5W3M - chains B and D of the 6 polymer chains in the assembly; structure by electron microscopy, 2.26 A resolution.

# Chain B
Name: viral protein 3
Source organism: Human rhinovirus 14
UniProtKB: P03303 (POLG_HRV14); residues 1-236 here correspond to UniProt positions 332-567 (UniProt number = residue number + 331)
Sequence (236 residues; row label = number of the first residue in the row):
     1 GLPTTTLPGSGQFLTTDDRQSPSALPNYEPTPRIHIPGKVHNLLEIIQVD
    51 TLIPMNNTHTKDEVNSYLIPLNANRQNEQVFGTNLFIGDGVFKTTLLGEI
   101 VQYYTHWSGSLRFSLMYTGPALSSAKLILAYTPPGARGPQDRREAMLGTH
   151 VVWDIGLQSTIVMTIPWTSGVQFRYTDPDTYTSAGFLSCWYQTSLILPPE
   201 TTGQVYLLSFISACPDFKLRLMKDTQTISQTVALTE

# Chain D
Name: viral protein 4
Source organism: Human rhinovirus 14
UniProtKB: P03303 (POLG_HRV14); residues 1-68 here correspond to UniProt positions 2-69 (UniProt number = residue number + 1)
Sequence (68 residues; each row starts with the number of its first residue):
     1 GAQVSTQKSGSHENQNILTNGSNQTFTVINYYKDAASTSSAGQSLSMDPS
    51 KFTEPVKDLMLKGAPALN
Unresolved in the structure: 1-31

# How chain B and chain D interact
Contacting residue pairs (29; chain B residue first):
  D18(B) with S39(D); S40(D), hydrogen bond
  Q20(B) with S37(D)
  S21(B) with Y32(D); S37(D), hydrogen bond (backbone-side chain)
  P22(B) with Y32(D); S37(D)
  S23(B) with D34(D); S37(D), hydrogen bond (backbone-side chain)
  P26(B) with D34(D)
  N27(B) with D34(D), hydrogen bond (backbone-side chain)
  G38(B) with K51(D); F52(D)
  K39(B) with K51(D), hydrogen bond (backbone-side chain); F52(D)
  V40(B) with F52(D), hydrophobic
  H41(B) with S44(D); S46(D)
  N42(B) with Q43(D)
  E45(B) with M47(D); D48(D), hydrogen bond (side chain-backbone); P49(D); F52(D)
  Q48(B) with P49(D); T53(D)
  V49(B) with F52(D); T53(D)
  Q158(B) with P65(D); A66(D)
Other interface residues (no listed pair), chain B (19 interface residues in all): R19, L25, I46
Other interface residues (no listed pair), chain D (18 interface residues in all): A36, T38

# Overview
Chain B and chain D form an interface of 19 and 18 residues respectively; the contacts include 6 hydrogen
bonds. Among the polar pairs are D18(B)-S40(D), S21(B)-S37(D) and S23(B)-S37(D).
Chain B is viral protein 3 and chain D is viral protein 4, both from Human rhinovirus 14; the structure,
CryoEM structure of rhinovirus B14 in complex with C5 Fab (33 degrees Celsius, molar ratio 1:1 ..., was
determined by electron microscopy, deposited together with 5W3E, 5W3L and 5W3O.
